Entry 3JRE (X-ray diffraction, 3.17 A resolution); this record covers chains B and D of the 4 polymer chains in the assembly.

# Chain B
Name: DNA-binding protein fis
Organism: Escherichia coli
UniProt: P0A6R3 (FIS_ECOLI); residues 1-98 here = UniProt positions 1-98
Amino-acid sequence (98 residues; numbered 1 to 98; the number before each row is that of its first residue):
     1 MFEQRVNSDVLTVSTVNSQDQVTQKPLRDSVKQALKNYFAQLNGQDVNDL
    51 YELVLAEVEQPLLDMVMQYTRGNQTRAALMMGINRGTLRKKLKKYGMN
Curated features (UniProtKB/Swiss-Prot):
  - DNA-binding region: Gln74 to Lys93 (H-T-H motif)
  - region: Asn17 to Gly44 (Required for the stimulation of HIN-mediated recombination)

# Chain D
Molecule: 27-nt DNA strand
Sequence (27 nucleotides; each row starts with the number of its first residue):
     1 AAATTTGCTCATTTTTCAAACAAATTT

# Interface between chain B and chain D
Contacting residue pairs - 8 pairs, chain B then chain D:
  Ile83(B) with DC17(D), phosphate contact
  Asn84(B) with DC17(D), hydrogen bond to the phosphate; DA18(D), hydrogen bond to the phosphate
  Arg85(B) with DA20(D), base contact
  Thr87(B) with DT16(D), sugar contact; DC17(D), hydrogen bond to the phosphate
  Lys90(B) with DT15(D), sugar contact; DT16(D), salt bridge to the phosphate
Interface residues without a listed pair, chain B (6 interface residues in all): Lys91
Interface residues without a listed pair, chain D (6 interface residues in all): DC21

# Overview
The chain B/chain D interface involves 6 residues from each chain; the contacts include 3 hydrogen bonds and 1
salt bridge. Polar pairs include Asn84(B)-DC17(D), Asn84(B)-DA18(D) and Thr87(B)-DC17(D).
Here chain B is DNA-binding protein fis (Escherichia coli) and chain D is a 27-nt DNA strand. Entry 3JRE
(Crystal structure of Fis bound to 27 bp DNA F26 containing A-tract at center) was determined by X-ray
diffraction, deposited together with 3IV5, 3JR9, 3JRA, 3JRB, 3JRC, 3JRD and 4 further entries.
